2QA4 - chains 0 and P of the 31 polymer chains in the assembly; structure by X-ray diffraction, 3.00 A resolution.

Chain 0:
Molecule: 23S ribosomal RNA
Source organism: Haloarcula marismortui
Sequence (2922 nucleotides; row label = number of the first residue in the row):
     2 UUGGCUACUAUGCCAGCUGGUGGAUUGCUCGGCUCAGGCGCUGAUGAAGG
    52 ACGUGCCAAGCUGCGAUAAGCCAUGGGGAGCCGCACGGAGGCGAAGAACC
   102 AUGGAUUUCCGAAUGAGAAUCUCUCUAACAAUUGCUUCGCGCAAUGAGGA
   152 ACCCCGAGAACUGAAACAUCUCAGUAUCGGGAGGAACAGAAAACGCAAUG
   202 UGAUGUCGUUAGUAACCGCGAGUGAACGCGAUACAGCCCAAACCGAAGCC
   252 CUCACGGGCAAUGUGGUGUCAGGGCUACCUCUCAUCAGCCGACCGUCUCG
   302 ACGAAGUCUCUUGGAACAGAGCGUGAUACAGGGUGACAACCCCGUACUCG
   352 AGACCAGUACGACGUGCGGUAGUGCCAGAGUAGCGGGGGUUGGAUAUCCC
   402 UCGCGAAUAACGCAGGCAUCGACUGCGAAGGCUAAACACAACCUGAGACC
   452 GAUAGUGAACAAGUAGUGUGAACGAACGCUGCAAAGUACCCUCAGAAGGG
   502 AGGCGAAAUAGAGCAUGAAAUCAGUUGGCGAUCGAGCGACAGGGCAUACA
   552 AGGUCCCUCGACGAAUGACCGACGCGCGAGCGUCCAGUAAGACUCACGGG
   602 AAGCCGAUGUUCUGUCGUACGUUUUGAAAAACGAGCCAGGGAGUGUGUCU
   652 GCAUGGCAAGUCUAACCGGAGUAUCCGGGGAGGCACAGGGAAACCGACAU
   702 GGCCGCAGGGCUUUGCCCGAGGGCCGCCGUCUUCAAGGGCGGGGAGCCAU
   752 GUGGACACGACCCGAAUCCGGACGAUCUACGCAUGGACAAGAUGAAGCGU
   802 GCCGAAAGGCACGUGGAAGUCUGUUAGAGUUGGUGUCCUACAAUACCCUC
   852 UCGUGAUCUAUGUGUAGGGGUGAAAGGCCCAUCGAGUCCGGCAACAGCUG
   902 GUUCCAAUCGAAACAUGUCGAAGCAUGACCUCCGCCGAGGUAGUCUGUGA
   952 GGUAGAGCGACCGAUUGGUGUGUCCGCCUCCGAGAGGAGUCGGCACACCU
  1002 GUCAAACUCCAAACUUACAGACGCCGUUUGACGCGGGGAUUCCGGUGCGC
  1052 GGGGUAAGCCUGUGUACCAGGAGGGGAACAACCCAGAGAUAGGUUAAGGU
  1102 CCCCAAGUGUGGAUUAAGUGUAAUCCUCUGAAGGUGGUCUCGAGCCCUAG
  1152 ACAGCCGGGAGGUGAGCUUAGAAGCAGCUACCCUCUAAGAAAAGCGUAAC
  1202 AGCUUACCGGCCGAGGUUUGAGGCGCCCAAAAUGAUCGGGACUCAAAUCC
  1252 ACCACCGAGACCUGUCCGUACCACUCAUACUGGUAAUCGAGUAGAUUGGC
  1302 GCUCUAAUUGGAUGGAAGUAGGGGUGAAAACUCCUAUGGACCGAUUAGUG
  1352 ACGAAAAUCCUGGCCAUAGUAGCAGCGAUAGUCGGGUGAGAACCCCGACG
  1402 GCCUAAUGGAUAAGGGUUCCUCAGCACUGCUGAUCAGCUGAGGGUUAGCC
  1452 GGUCCUAAGUCAUACCGCAACUCGACUAUGACGAAAUGGGAAACGGGUUA
  1502 AUAUUCCCGUGCCACUAUGCAGUGAAAGUUGACGCCCUGGGGUCGAUCAC
  1552 GCUGGGCAUUCGCCCAGUCGAACCGUCCAACUCCGUGGAAGCCGUAAUGG
  1602 CAGGAAGCGGACGAACGGCGGCAUAGGGAAACGUGAUUCAACCUGGGGCC
  1652 CAUGAAAAGACGAGCAUAGUGUCCGUACCGAGAACCGACACAGGUGUCCA
  1702 UGGCGGCGAAAGCCAAGGCCUGUCGGGAGCAACCAACGUUAGGGAAUUCG
  1752 GCAAGUUAGUCCCGUACCUUCGGAAGAAGGGAUGCCUGCUCCGGAACGGA
  1802 GCAGGUCGCAGUGACUCGGAAGCUCGGACUGUCUAGUAACAACAUAGGUG
  1852 ACCGCAAAUCCGCAAGGACUCGUACGGUCACUGAAUCCUGCCCAGUGCAG
  1902 GUAUCUGAACACCUCGUACAAGAGGACGAAGGACCUGUCAACGGCGGGGG
  1952 UAACUAUGACCCUCUUAAGGUAGCGUAGUACCUUGCCGCAUCAGUAGCGG
  2002 CUUGCAUGAAUGGAUUAACCAGAGCUUCACUGUCCCAACGUUGGGCCCGG
  2052 UGAACUGUACAUUCCAGUGCGGAGUCUGGAGACACCCAGGGGGAAGCGAA
  2102 GACCCUAUGGAGCUUUACUGCAGGCUGUCGCUGAGACGUGGUCGCCGAUG
  2152 UGCAGCAUAGGUAGGAGACACUACACAGGUACCCGCGCUAGCGGGCCACC
  2202 GAGUCAACAGUGAAAUACUACCCGUCGGUGACUGCGACUCUCACUCCGGG
  2252 AGGAGGACACCGAUAGCCGGGCAGUUUGACUGGGGCGGUACGCGCUCGAA
  2302 AAGAUAUCGAGCGCGCCCUAUGGCUAUCUCAGCCGGGACAGAGACCCGGC
  2352 GAAGAGUGCAAGAGCAAAAGAUAGCUUGACAGUGUUCUUCCCAACGAGGA
  2402 ACGCUGACGCGAAAGCGUGGUCUAGCGAACCAAUUAGCCUGCUUGAUGCG
  2452 GGCAAUUGAUGACAGAAAAGCUACCCUAGGGAUAACAGAGUCGUCACUCG
  2502 CAAGAGCACAUAUCGACCGAGUGGCUUGCUACCUCGAUGUCGGUUCCCUC
  2552 CAUCCUGCCCGUGCAGAAGCGGGCAAGGGUGAGGUUGUUCGCCUAUUAAA
  2602 GGAGGUCGUGAGCUGGGUUUAGACCGUCGUGAGACAGGUCGGCUGCUAUC
  2652 UACUGGGUGUGUAAUGGUGUCUGACAAGAACGACCGUAUAGUACGAGAGG
  2702 AACUACGGUUGGUGGCCACUGGUGUACCGGUUGUUCGAGAGAGCACGUGC
  2752 CGGGUAGCCACGCCACACGGGGUAAGAGCUGAACGCAUCUAAGCUCGAAA
  2802 CCCACUUGGAAAAGAGACACCGCCGAGGUCCCGCGUACAAGACGCGGUCG
  2852 AUAGACUCGGGGUGUGCGCGUCGAGGUAACGAGACGUUAAGCCCACGAGC
  2902 ACUAACAGACCAAAGCCAUCAU
Unresolved in the structure: 2-9, 126-127, 628, 715, 971-998, 1560, 1952-1963, 2137-2236, 2339-2343, 2665-2666, 2915-2923
Sequence notes: conflict C560 (U3155 in 3377779)
Modified / non-standard residues: OMU (o2'-methyluridine 5'-monophosphate) at position 2587, OMG (o2'-methylguanosine-5'-monophosphate) at position 2588, UR3 (3-methyluridine-5'-monophoshate) at position 2619, PSU (pseudouridine-5'-monophosphate) at position 2621
Metal / ion sites: Mg2+ site 1 near G28 (its only coordinating residue here); Na+ site 1: C40, G41; Na+ site 2: G56, A59, G61; Na+ site 3 near U108 (its only coordinating residue here); Mg2+ site 2 near U115 (its only coordinating residue here); Na+ site 4: C130, U146; Na+ site 5 near C141 (its only coordinating residue here); Mg2+ site 3 near C162 (its only coordinating residue here); Na+ site 6: A165, A166, A167; Mg2+ site 4 near C168 (its only coordinating residue here); K+ site 1 near U172 (its only coordinating residue here); Mg2+ site 5 near G175 (its only coordinating residue here); 63 more Mg2+ sites not listed; 62 more Na+ sites not listed; 1 more K+ sites not listed

Chain P:
Molecule: 50S ribosomal protein L19e
Source organism: Haloarcula marismortui
UniProtKB: P14119 (RL19_HALMA); residues 0-148 here correspond to UniProt positions 1-149 (UniProt number = residue number + 1)
Sequence (149 residues; each row starts with the number of its first residue; numbering starts at 0):
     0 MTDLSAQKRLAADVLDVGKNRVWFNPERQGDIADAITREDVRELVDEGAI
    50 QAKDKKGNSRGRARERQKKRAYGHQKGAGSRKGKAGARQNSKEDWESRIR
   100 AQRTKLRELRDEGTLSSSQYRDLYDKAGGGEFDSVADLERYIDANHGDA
Unresolved in the structure: 0, 144-148

Chain 0 / chain P interface:
Pairs across the interface (173):
  G792(0) - Ala86(P)  sugar contact
  A793(0) - Lys83(P)  sugar contact
  A793(0) - Gly85(P)  phosphate contact
  A793(0) - Ala86(P)  hydrogen bond to the phosphate
  G800(0) - Asp124(P)  sugar contact
  G800(0) - Gly127(P)  sugar contact
  G800(0) - Gly128(P)  hydrogen bond to the base
  U801(0) - Asp124(P)  sugar contact
  U801(0) - Lys125(P)  phosphate contact
  U801(0) - Gly128(P)  sugar contact
  U801(0) - Glu130(P)  hydrogen bond to the sugar
  G802(0) - Lys125(P)  phosphate contact
  G802(0) - Glu130(P)  sugar contact
  G814(0) - Trp94(P)  sugar contact
  U815(0) - Trp94(P)  sugar contact
  G816(0) - Lys91(P)  salt bridge to the phosphate
  G817(0) - Lys91(P)  salt bridge to the phosphate
  G1386(0) - Gln28(P)  base contact
  G1387(0) - Thr1(P)  hydrogen bond to the sugar
  G1387(0) - Gln28(P)  sugar contact
  U1388(0) - Thr1(P)  hydrogen bond to the sugar
  C1395(0) - Asp2(P)  sugar contact
  C1396(0) - Thr1(P)  sugar contact
  C1396(0) - Asp2(P)  sugar contact
  C1396(0) - Leu3(P)  hydrogen bond to the sugar
  C1396(0) - Ser4(P)  sugar contact
  C1397(0) - Leu3(P)  sugar contact
  C1397(0) - Lys7(P)  salt bridge to the phosphate
  C1397(0) - Phe23(P)  hydrogen bond to the sugar
  C1397(0) - Pro25(P)  sugar contact
  C1397(0) - Gln28(P)  sugar contact
  G1398(0) - Lys7(P)  salt bridge to the phosphate
  G1398(0) - Val21(P)  phosphate contact
  G1398(0) - Trp22(P)  phosphate contact
  G1398(0) - Phe23(P)  hydrogen bond to the phosphate
  G1398(0) - Pro25(P)  sugar contact
  A1399(0) - Trp22(P)  phosphate contact
  A1399(0) - Lys52(P)  salt bridge to the phosphate
  U1422(0) - Ala5(P)  phosphate contact
  U1499(0) - Arg41(P)  salt bridge to the phosphate
  U1500(0) - Arg37(P)  hydrogen bond to the base
  U1500(0) - Arg41(P)  salt bridge to the phosphate
  A1501(0) - Arg8(P)  hydrogen bond to the phosphate
  A1501(0) - Ile35(P)  sugar contact
  A1501(0) - Thr36(P)  phosphate contact
  A1501(0) - Arg37(P)  hydrogen bond to the phosphate
  A1502(0) - Arg8(P)  salt bridge to the phosphate
  A1502(0) - Arg37(P)  salt bridge to the phosphate
  G1540(0) - Glu95(P)  sugar contact
  G1540(0) - Arg99(P)  hydrogen bond to the phosphate
  G1541(0) - Arg99(P)  salt bridge to the phosphate
  U1548(0) - Arg59(P)  salt bridge to the phosphate
  U1548(0) - Gln66(P)  sugar contact
  C1549(0) - Arg59(P)  salt bridge to the phosphate
  C1549(0) - Arg63(P)  salt bridge to the phosphate
  C1549(0) - Gln66(P)  sugar contact
  C1565(0) - Ser58(P)  hydrogen bond to the sugar
  C1565(0) - Arg59(P)  phosphate contact
  C1565(0) - Gly60(P)  phosphate contact
  C1565(0) - Arg63(P)  salt bridge to the phosphate
  C1566(0) - Gly56(P)  phosphate contact
  C1566(0) - Asn57(P)  phosphate contact
  C1566(0) - Ser58(P)  phosphate contact
  C1566(0) - Arg59(P)  hydrogen bond to the phosphate
  C1566(0) - Arg63(P)  salt bridge to the phosphate
  A1567(0) - Lys54(P)  sugar contact
  C1593(0) - Ser116(P)  sugar contact
  C1593(0) - Ser117(P)  phosphate contact
  C1593(0) - Arg120(P)  base contact
  C1594(0) - Arg109(P)  salt bridge to the phosphate
  C1594(0) - Ser116(P)  phosphate contact
  C1594(0) - Tyr119(P)  phosphate contact
  C1594(0) - Arg120(P)  salt bridge to the phosphate
  G1595(0) - Arg109(P)  salt bridge to the phosphate
  G1595(0) - Tyr119(P)  hydrogen bond to the phosphate
  G1595(0) - Arg120(P)  hydrogen bond to the base
  G1595(0) - Tyr123(P)  sugar contact
  U1596(0) - Arg102(P)  base contact
  U1596(0) - Arg106(P)  salt bridge to the phosphate
  U1596(0) - Tyr123(P)  hydrogen bond to the phosphate
  A1597(0) - Lys91(P)  hydrogen bond to the base
  A1597(0) - Trp94(P)  hydrogen bond to the sugar
  A1597(0) - Glu95(P)  sugar contact
  A1597(0) - Ile98(P)  sugar contact
  A1597(0) - Arg99(P)  salt bridge to the phosphate
  A1597(0) - Arg102(P)  salt bridge to the phosphate
  A1598(0) - Trp94(P)  phosphate contact
  A1598(0) - Arg102(P)  salt bridge to the phosphate
  G1703(0) - Asn57(P)  base contact
  G1704(0) - Asn57(P)  sugar contact
  G1704(0) - Arg59(P)  hydrogen bond to the phosphate
  C1705(0) - Arg59(P)  salt bridge to the phosphate
  C1705(0) - Ala62(P)  sugar contact
  C1705(0) - Arg65(P)  hydrogen bond to the phosphate
  G1706(0) - Arg65(P)  salt bridge to the phosphate
  G1706(0) - Arg69(P)  salt bridge to the phosphate
  G1707(0) - Arg69(P)  salt bridge to the phosphate
  G1707(0) - Lys81(P)  phosphate contact
  G1707(0) - Gly82(P)  phosphate contact
  C1708(0) - Arg80(P)  phosphate contact
  C1708(0) - Lys81(P)  hydrogen bond to the phosphate
  C1708(0) - Gly82(P)  hydrogen bond to the phosphate
  C1708(0) - Ala86(P)  sugar contact
  C1708(0) - Arg87(P)  salt bridge to the phosphate
  C1715(0) - Lys55(P)  hydrogen bond to the sugar
  C1715(0) - Asn57(P)  hydrogen bond to the sugar
  A1716(0) - Lys55(P)  hydrogen bond to the sugar
  A1717(0) - Lys54(P)  phosphate contact
  A1717(0) - Lys55(P)  hydrogen bond to the phosphate
  G1718(0) - Gly17(P)  hydrogen bond to the phosphate
  G1718(0) - Arg20(P)  salt bridge to the phosphate
  G1719(0) - Gly17(P)  phosphate contact
  G1719(0) - Lys18(P)  hydrogen bond to the phosphate
  G1719(0) - Asn19(P)  hydrogen bond to the phosphate
  C1720(0) - Lys18(P)  salt bridge to the phosphate
  C1720(0) - Asn19(P)  hydrogen bond to the phosphate
  G1760(0) - Ala77(P)  hydrogen bond to the base
  G1760(0) - Arg80(P)  hydrogen bond to the base
  G1760(0) - Lys81(P)  hydrogen bond to the sugar
  U1761(0) - Ala77(P)  base contact
  U1761(0) - Arg80(P)  sugar contact
  U1761(0) - Lys81(P)  sugar contact
  U1761(0) - Gly82(P)  sugar contact
  U1761(0) - Lys83(P)  salt bridge to the phosphate
  U1761(0) - Ala84(P)  phosphate contact
  C1762(0) - Lys83(P)  salt bridge to the phosphate
  C1762(0) - Ala84(P)  hydrogen bond to the phosphate
  U1784(0) - Ala77(P)  sugar contact
  U1784(0) - Gly78(P)  hydrogen bond to the phosphate
  G1785(0) - Gly76(P)  hydrogen bond to the phosphate
  G1785(0) - Ala77(P)  phosphate contact
  G1785(0) - Gly78(P)  hydrogen bond to the phosphate
  C1786(0) - Gln74(P)  phosphate contact
  C1786(0) - Ser79(P)  phosphate contact
  C1787(0) - Lys68(P)  salt bridge to the phosphate
  U1788(0) - His73(P)  base contact
  G1789(0) - Tyr71(P)  base contact
  G1789(0) - His73(P)  hydrogen bond to the base
  C1790(0) - Tyr71(P)  hydrogen bond to the base
  C1793(0) - Arg97(P)  sugar contact
  C1793(0) - Ser133(P)  sugar contact
  C1793(0) - Ala135(P)  phosphate contact
  G1794(0) - Ser96(P)  hydrogen bond to the sugar
  G1794(0) - Ala100(P)  phosphate contact
  G1794(0) - Ser133(P)  phosphate contact
  G1794(0) - Val134(P)  hydrogen bond to the phosphate
  G1795(0) - Ala100(P)  phosphate contact
  A1796(0) - Ser96(P)  base contact
  C1798(0) - Gln66(P)  hydrogen bond to the sugar
  C1798(0) - Ala70(P)  phosphate contact
  G1799(0) - Arg87(P)  sugar contact
  G1799(0) - Gln88(P)  base contact
  G1800(0) - Lys75(P)  salt bridge to the phosphate
  G1800(0) - Arg87(P)  salt bridge to the phosphate
  G1800(0) - Gln88(P)  sugar contact
  A1801(0) - Arg80(P)  salt bridge to the phosphate
  A1801(0) - Arg87(P)  salt bridge to the phosphate
  G1802(0) - Gly72(P)  base contact
  G1802(0) - Arg80(P)  salt bridge to the phosphate
  U1813(0) - Gly78(P)  phosphate contact
  U1813(0) - Lys81(P)  sugar contact
  U1817(0) - Lys81(P)  hydrogen bond to the base
  U2735(0) - Arg65(P)  salt bridge to the phosphate
  U2736(0) - Lys55(P)  hydrogen bond to the phosphate
  U2736(0) - Arg61(P)  salt bridge to the phosphate
  C2737(0) - Lys55(P)  salt bridge to the phosphate
  C2737(0) - Gly56(P)  phosphate contact
  C2737(0) - Asn57(P)  phosphate contact
  C2737(0) - Ser58(P)  hydrogen bond to the phosphate
  C2737(0) - Arg61(P)  salt bridge to the phosphate
  G2738(0) - Ser58(P)  sugar contact
  G2738(0) - Arg61(P)  hydrogen bond to the phosphate
  A2739(0) - Arg61(P)  salt bridge to the phosphate
Other interface residues (no listed pair), chain 0 (82 interface residues in all): C813, C1436, A1437, U1539, G1556, G1568, G1709, U1791, G1814
Other interface residues (no listed pair), chain P (85 interface residues in all): Leu9, Val16, Asn24, Glu38, Asp53, Asp93, Gly129

Overview:
82 residues of chain 0 and 85 residues of chain P are in contact, with 47 hydrogen bonds and 42 salt bridges.
Among the polar pairs are G800(0)-Gly128(P), U1500(0)-Arg37(P) and G1595(0)-Arg120(P). C40(0) and G41(0)
coordinate Na+ site 1.
Chain 0 is 23S ribosomal RNA and chain P is 50S ribosomal protein L19e, both from Haloarcula marismortui; the
structure, A more complete structure of the the L7/L12 stalk of the Haloarcula marismortui 50S large ribosomal
..., was determined by X-ray diffraction.
